Entry 8VK0 (electron microscopy, 3.14 A resolution); this record covers chains A and Y of the 35 polymer chains in the assembly.

# Chain A
Molecule: 23S ribosomal RNA
Organism: Mycolicibacterium smegmatis MC2 155
Sequence (3120 nucleotides; row label = number of the first residue in the row):
     1 UAAGUGUUUAAGGGCGCAUGGUGGAUGCCUUGGCACUGGGAGCCGAUGAA
    51 GGACGUAGGAGGCUGCGAUAAGCCUCGGGGAGCUGUCAACCGAGCGUUGA
   101 UCCGAGGAUGUCCGAAUGGGGAAACCCGGCACGAGUGAUGUCGUGUCACC
   151 AGGCGCUGAAUAUAUAGGCGUCUGGGGGGAACGCGGGGAAGUGAAACAUC
   201 UCAGUACCCGUAGGAAGAGAAAACAAAAUGUGAUUCCGUGAGUAGUGGCG
   251 AGCGAAAGCGGAGGAUGGCUAAACCGUAUGCAUGUGAUACCGGGUAGGGG
   301 UUGUGUGUGCGGGGUUGUGGGACCUAUCUUUCCGGCUCUACCUGGCUGGA
   351 GGGCAGUGAGAAAAUGUUGUGGUUAGCGGAAAUGGCUUGGGAUGGCCUGC
   401 CGUAGACGGUGAGAGCCCGGUACGUGAAAACCCGACGUCUGUCUUGAUGG
   451 UGUUCCCGAGUAGCAGCGGGCCCGUGGAAUCUGCUGUGAAUCUGCCGGGA
   501 CCACCCGGUAAGCCUGAAUACUUCCCAGUGACCGAUAGCGGAUUAGUACC
   551 GUGAGGGAAUGGUGAAAAGUACCCCGGGAGGGGAGUGAAAGAGUACCUGA
   601 AACCGUGCGCUUACAAUCCGUCAGAGCCCUCGACGUGUCGUGGGGUGAUG
   651 GCGUGCCUUUUGAAGAAUGAGCCUGCGAGUCAGGGACAUGUCGCGAGGUU
   701 AACCCGGGUGGGGUAGCCGCAGCGAAAGCGAGUCUGAAUAGGGCGUAUCC
   751 ACACAAGAGUGUGUGGUGUAGUGGUGUGUUCUGGACCCGAAGCGGAGUGA
   801 UCUACCCAUGGCCAGGGUGAAGCGCGGGUAAGACCGCGUGGAGGCCCGAA
   851 CCCACUUAGGUUGAAGACUGAGGGGAUGAGCUGUGGGUAGGGGUGAAAGG
   901 CCAAUCAAACUCCGUGAUAGCUGGUUCUCCCCGAAAUGCAUUUAGGUGCA
   951 GCGUCGCAUGUUUCUUGCCGGAGGUAGAGCUACUGGAUGGCCGAUGGGCC
  1001 CCACAGGGUUACUGACGUCAGCCAAACUCCGAAUGCCGGUAAGUCCAAGA
  1051 GUGCGGCAGUGAGACGGCGGGGGAUAAGCUCCGUGCGUCGAGAGGGAAAC
  1101 AGCCCAGAUCGCCGGCUAAGGCCCCUAAGCGUGUGCUAAGUGGAAAAGGA
  1151 UGUGCAGUCGCGAAGACAACCAGGAGGUUGGCUUAGAAGCAGCCACCCUU
  1201 GAAAGAGUGCGUAAUAGCUCACUGGUCAAGUGAUUGUGCGCCGAUAAUGU
  1251 AGCGGGGCUCAAGCACACCGCCGAAGCCGCGGCAGCCAACGUGUUGGCUG
  1301 GGUAGGGGAGCGUCCUGCAUCCGGUGAAGCCGCCGAGUGAUCGAGUGGUG
  1351 GAGGGUGUGGGAGUGAGAAUGCAGGCAUGAGUAGCGAUUAGGCAAGUGAG
  1401 AACCUUGCCCGCCGAAAGACCAAGGGUUCCUGGGCCAGGCCAGUCCGCCC
  1451 AGGGUGAGUCGGGACCUAAGGCGAGGCCGACAGGCGUAGUCGAUGGACAA
  1501 CGGGUUGAUAUUCCCGUACCCGUGUAUGUGCGUCCAUGAUGAAUCAGCGG
  1551 UACUAACCAUCCAAAACCACCGUGACCGCACCUUUCGGGGUGUGGCGUUG
  1601 GUGGGGCUGCAUGGGACCUUCGUUGGUAGUAGUCAAGCGAUGGGGUGACG
  1651 CAGGAAGGUAGCCGUACCGGUCAGUGGUAAUACCGGGGUAAGCCUGUAGG
  1701 GAGUCAGAUAGGUAAAUCCGUCUGGCAUAUAUCCUGAGAGGUGAUGCAUA
  1751 GCCGAGUGAGGCGAAUUCGGUGAUCCUAUGCUGCCGAGAAAAGCCUCUAG
  1801 CGAGGACAUACACGGCCCGUACCCCAAACCAACACAGGUGGUCAGGUAGA
  1851 GAAUACUAAGGCGUACGAGUGAACUAUGGUUAAGGAACUCGGCAAAAUGC
  1901 CCCCGUAACUUCGGGAGAAGGGGGACCCACAUGGCGUGUAAGCCUUUACG
  1951 GCCCAAGCGUGAGUGGGUGGCACAAACCAGUGAGAAGCGACUGUUUACUA
  2001 AAAACACAGGUCCGUGCGAAGUCGCAAGACGAUGUAUACGGACUGACGCC
  2051 UGCCCGGUGCUGGAAGGUUAAGAGGACCCGUUAACUCCCUUUGGGGGUGA
  2101 AGCGGAGAAUUUAAGCCCCAGUAAACGGCGGUGGUAACUAUAACCAUCCU
  2151 AAGGUAGCGAAAUUCCUUGUCGGGUAAGUUCCGACCUGCACGAAUGGCGU
  2201 AACGACUUCUCAACUGUCUCAACCAUAGACUCGGCGAAAUUGCACUACGA
  2251 GUAAAGAUGCUCGUUACGCGCGGCAGGACGAAAAGACCCCGGGACCUUCA
  2301 CUACAACUUGGUAUUGGUGCUCGAUACGGUUUGUGUAGGAUAGGUGGGAG
  2351 ACUGUGAAGCUCACACGCCAGUGUGGGUGGAGUCGUUGUUGAAAUACCAC
  2401 UCUGAUCGUAUUGGGCCUCUAACCUCGGACCGUAUAUCCGGUUCAGGGAC
  2451 AGUGCCUGGUGGGUAGUUUAACUGGGGCGGUUGCCUCCUAAAAUGUAACG
  2501 GAGGCGCCCAAAGGUUCCCUCAACCUGGACGGCAAUCAGGUGUUGAGUGU
  2551 AAGUGCACAAGGGAGCUUGACUGCGAGACGGACAUGUCGAGCAGGGACGA
  2601 AAGUCGGGACUAGUGAUCCGGCACCUCUGAGUGGAAGGGGUGUCGCUCAA
  2651 CGGAUAAAAGGUACCCCGGGGAUAACAGGCUGAUCUUCCCCAAGAGUCCA
  2701 UAUCGACGGGAUGGUUUGGCACCUCGAUGUCGGCUCGUCGCAUCCUGGGG
  2751 CUGGAGCAGGUCCCAAGGGUUGGGCUGUUCGCCCAUUAAAGCGGCACGCG
  2801 AGCUGGGUUUAGAACGUCGUGAGACAGUUCGGUCUCUAUCCGCCGCGCGC
  2851 GUCAGAAGCUUGAGGAAACCUGUCCCUAGUACGAGAGGACCGGGACGGAC
  2901 GAACCUCUGGUAUACCAGUUGUCCCACCAGGGGCACGGCUGGAUAGCCAC
  2951 GUUCGGACAGGAUAACCGCUGAAAGCAUCUAAGCGGGAAACCUCUUCCAA
  3001 GACCAGGCUUCUCACCCUCUAGGAGGGAUAAGGCCCCCCGCAGACCACGG
  3051 GAUUGAUAGACCAGACCUGGAAGCCUAGUAAUAGGUGCAGGGAACUGGCA
  3101 CUAACCGGCCGAAAACUUAC
Unresolved in the structure: 1

# Chain Y
Name: 50S Ribosomal Protein L28
Organism: Mycolicibacterium smegmatis MC2 155
UniProtKB: I7FJ52 (I7FJ52_MYCS2); numbering as in UniProt (aligned over 1-64)
Chain sequence (64 residues; numbered 1 to 64; the number before each row is that of its first residue):
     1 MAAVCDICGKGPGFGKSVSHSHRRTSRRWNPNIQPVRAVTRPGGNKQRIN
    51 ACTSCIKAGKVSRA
Unresolved in the structure: 1
Disulfides: Cys5-Cys8

# Interface between chain A and chain Y
Pairs across the interface - 84 pairs, chain A then chain Y:
  U161(A) with Asn45(Y), base contact
  U163(A) with Gly43(Y), base contact
  A164(A) with Arg41(Y), hydrogen bond to the sugar; Asn45(Y), base contact
  G187(A) with Phe14(Y), phosphate contact
  G188(A) with Ser26(Y), hydrogen bond to the phosphate
  A189(A) with Lys16(Y), salt bridge to the phosphate
  A198(A) with Arg23(Y), phosphate contact
  U199(A) with Ser21(Y), sugar contact; His22(Y), hydrogen bond to the phosphate; Arg23(Y), phosphate contact
  C200(A) with His22(Y), salt bridge to the phosphate; Arg24(Y), salt bridge to the phosphate
  G204(A) with Lys16(Y), base contact
  C467(A) with Trp29(Y), base contact
  G468(A) with Gly15(Y), sugar contact; Lys16(Y), hydrogen bond to the sugar; Val18(Y), phosphate contact
  G469(A) with Arg24(Y), salt bridge to the phosphate
  U475(A) with His22(Y), salt bridge to the phosphate
  G483(A) with Gly13(Y), sugar contact; Trp29(Y), base contact
  C484(A) with Lys10(Y), phosphate contact; Trp29(Y), sugar contact; Asn30(Y), hydrogen bond to the sugar; Pro31(Y), phosphate contact
  U485(A) with Lys10(Y), salt bridge to the phosphate; Pro31(Y), phosphate contact; Asn32(Y), hydrogen bond to the phosphate
  G486(A) with Asn32(Y), hydrogen bond to the phosphate; Thr53(Y), phosphate contact
  U487(A) with Lys57(Y), salt bridge to the phosphate
  G488(A) with Lys57(Y), hydrogen bond to the base
  G1479(A) with Ala2(Y), hydrogen bond to the phosphate
  A1480(A) with Ala2(Y), phosphate contact; Ala3(Y), hydrogen bond to the phosphate; Val4(Y), sugar contact; Pro12(Y), sugar contact; Phe14(Y), base contact; Arg28(Y), salt bridge to the phosphate
  U2302(A) with Ser21(Y), phosphate contact
  A2303(A) with Ser19(Y), hydrogen bond to the phosphate; His20(Y), phosphate contact; Ser21(Y), phosphate contact; Arg23(Y), sugar contact; Thr25(Y), sugar contact
  C2304(A) with Thr25(Y), sugar contact
  A2313(A) with Asn32(Y), hydrogen bond to the base; Gln34(Y), base contact; Thr53(Y), sugar contact
  U2314(A) with Gln34(Y), base contact; Thr53(Y), sugar contact; Ile56(Y), phosphate contact
  U2315(A) with Arg63(Y), salt bridge to the phosphate
  A2422(A) with Arg63(Y), hydrogen bond to the phosphate
  C2423(A) with Pro35(Y), sugar contact; Val36(Y), phosphate contact; Arg37(Y), hydrogen bond to the phosphate; Arg63(Y), salt bridge to the phosphate
  C2424(A) with Pro35(Y), phosphate contact; Arg48(Y), salt bridge to the phosphate
  G2440(A) with Gln47(Y), phosphate contact
  G2441(A) with Arg37(Y), salt bridge to the phosphate; Asn45(Y), sugar contact; Lys46(Y), sugar contact; Gln47(Y), phosphate contact; Arg48(Y), salt bridge to the phosphate
  U2442(A) with Arg37(Y), salt bridge to the phosphate; Asn45(Y), phosphate contact; Lys46(Y), hydrogen bond to the phosphate
  G2452(A) with Gln34(Y), hydrogen bond to the base; Pro35(Y), base contact
  U2453(A) with Asn32(Y), base contact; Gln34(Y), hydrogen bond to the base
  G2454(A) with Asn30(Y), hydrogen bond to the sugar; Pro31(Y), hydrogen bond to the sugar; Asn32(Y), sugar contact
  C2455(A) with Arg28(Y), phosphate contact; Trp29(Y), phosphate contact; Asn30(Y), hydrogen bond to the phosphate
  C2456(A) with Arg27(Y), salt bridge to the phosphate; Trp29(Y), phosphate contact
  A2656(A) with Ser21(Y), hydrogen bond to the base
  A2657(A) with Ser21(Y), hydrogen bond to the base
Other interface residues (no listed pair), chain A (46 interface residues in all): A160, U165, G460, G470, G474
Other interface residues (no listed pair), chain Y (43 interface residues in all): Gly11, Ile33, Ser54, Ala58, Ala64

# Overview
46 residues of chain A face 43 of chain Y across their interface; the contacts include 22 hydrogen bonds and
15 salt bridges. Among the polar pairs are G488(A)-Lys57(Y), A2313(A)-Asn32(Y) and G2452(A)-Gln34(Y).
Chain A is 23S ribosomal RNA and chain Y is 50S Ribosomal Protein L28, both from Mycolicibacterium smegmatis
MC2 155; the structure, Structure of Mycobacterium smegmatis 50S ribosomal subunit bound to HflX:50S-HflX-A,
was determined by electron microscopy (same publication as 8VIO, 8VK7, 8VKI, 8VKW, 8VPK, 8VR4, 8VR8 and 8VRL).
